2QJS - chains B and C of the 4 polymer chains in the assembly; structure by X-ray diffraction, 2.25 A resolution.

[Chain B (and C)]
Protein: Metallo-beta-lactamase L1
Organism: Stenotrophomonas maltophilia
Notes: EC 3.5.2.6; chain C of this document is another copy of the same molecule, construct and numbering; everything in this record applies to it too
Reference sequence: P52700 (BLA1_XANMA); the author numbering skips numbers that UniProt does not, so the offset changes along the chain: 5-28 = UniProt 22-45; 47-57 = UniProt 46-56; 66-76 = UniProt 57-67; 78-87 = UniProt 68-77; 7 more segments
Amino-acid sequence (269 residues; numbered 5 to 313; 40 numbers in that range are skipped by the numbering (no residue carries them; nothing is unmodelled there); the number before each row is that of its first residue):
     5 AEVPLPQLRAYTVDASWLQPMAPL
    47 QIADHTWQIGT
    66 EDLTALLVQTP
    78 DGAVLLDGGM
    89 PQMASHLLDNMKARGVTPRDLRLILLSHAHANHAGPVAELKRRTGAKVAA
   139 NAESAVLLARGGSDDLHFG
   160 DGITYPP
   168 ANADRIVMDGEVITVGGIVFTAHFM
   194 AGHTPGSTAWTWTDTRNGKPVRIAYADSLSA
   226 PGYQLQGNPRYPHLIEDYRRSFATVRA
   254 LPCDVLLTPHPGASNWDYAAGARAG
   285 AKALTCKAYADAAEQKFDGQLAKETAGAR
Not modelled in the structure: 5-23, 312-313
Construct notes: engineered mutation Asn120 (Asp109 in P52700)
Curated features (UniProtKB/Swiss-Prot):
  - binding site (Zn(2+)): His116, His118, His121, His196, His263
  - binding site (substrate): Asp220
Disulfides: Cys256-Cys290
Bound ions: Zn2+ site 1: His116, His118, His196; Zn2+ site 2: His121, His263

[Chain B / chain C interface]
Contacting residue pairs - 13 pairs, chain B then chain C:
  Asp78(B) with Arg107(C), salt bridge
  Arg107(B) with Arg110(C)
  Arg110(B) with Arg107(C)
  Lys129(B) with Lys135(C)
  Thr132(B) with Lys135(C)
  Gly133(B) with Lys135(C)
  Ala134(B) with Lys135(C), hydrogen bond (backbone-side chain)
  Lys135(B) with Lys129(C), hydrogen bond (side chain-backbone); Thr132(C); Gly133(C); Ala134(C), hydrogen bond (side chain-backbone); Lys135(C)
  Asn169(B) with Asn169(C)
Interface residues without a listed pair, chain B (10 interface residues in all): Asp171
Interface residues without a listed pair, chain C (9 interface residues in all): Asp171

[Overview]
Chain B and chain C form an interface of 10 and 9 residues respectively, with 3 hydrogen bonds and 1 salt
bridge. Polar contacts include Asp78(B)-Arg107(C), Ala134(B)-Lys135(C) and Lys135(B)-Lys129(C). UniProt lists
5 Zn2+-binding residues and substrate-binding residue Asp220(B) on chain B.
Chain B and chain C are both Metallo-beta-lactamase L1 (Stenotrophomonas maltophilia); the structure,
Stenotrophomonas maltophilia L1 metallo-beta-lactamase Asp-120 Asn mutant, was determined by X-ray diffraction
(same publication as 2QIN).
